7T94 - chains C and E of the 5 polymer chains in the assembly; structure by electron microscopy, 3.16 A resolution.

# Chain C
Name: Guanine nucleotide-binding protein G(I)/G(S)/G(T) subunit beta-1
Organism: Homo sapiens
UniProtKB: P62873 (GBB1_HUMAN); residue numbers follow UniProt; this construct covers 2-340
Sequence (345 residues; row label = number of the first residue in the row; numbers below 1 keep their minus sign (Gly-4 is residue -4)):
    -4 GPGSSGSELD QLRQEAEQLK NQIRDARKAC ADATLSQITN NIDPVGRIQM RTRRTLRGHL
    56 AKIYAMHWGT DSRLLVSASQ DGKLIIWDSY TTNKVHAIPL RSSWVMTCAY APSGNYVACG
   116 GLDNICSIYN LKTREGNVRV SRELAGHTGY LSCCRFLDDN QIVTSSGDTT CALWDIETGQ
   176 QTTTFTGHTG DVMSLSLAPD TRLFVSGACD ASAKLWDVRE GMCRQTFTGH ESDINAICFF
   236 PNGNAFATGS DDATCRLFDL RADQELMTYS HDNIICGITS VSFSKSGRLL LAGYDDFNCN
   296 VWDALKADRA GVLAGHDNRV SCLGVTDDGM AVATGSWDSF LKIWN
Disordered / not traced: -4 to 2
Differences from the reference sequence: expression tag (-4 to 1)
UniProt features mapped onto this chain:
  - modified residue: Ser2 (N-acetylserine), His266 (Phosphohistidine)
  - natural variant: Leu30 (L30F: In MRD42; uncertain significance), Arg52 (R52G: In MRD42), Gly64 (G64V: In MRD42), Asp76 (D76E: In MRD42; D76G: In MRD42), Gly77 (G77S: In MRD42), Lys78 (K78R: In MRD42), Ile80 (I80N: In MRD42; I80T: In MRD42), His91 (H91R: In MRD42; uncertain significance), Ala92 (A92T: In MRD42), Pro94 (P94S: In MRD42), Leu95 (L95P: In MRD42), Arg96 (R96L: In MRD42), 5 further natural variant entries in UniProt

# Chain E
Name: Antibody fragment
Organism: Mus musculus
Notes: antibody fragment or engineered binder
Sequence (256 residues; each row starts with the number of its first residue):
     1 DVQLVESGGG LVQPGGSRKL SCSASGFAFS SFGMHWVRQA PEKGLEWVAY ISSGSGTIYY
    61 ADTVKGRFTI SRDDPKNTLF LQMTSLRSED TAMYYCVRSI YYYGSSPFDF WGQGTTLTVS
   121 SGGGGSGGGG SGGGGSDIVM TQATSSVPVT PGESVSISCR SSKSLLHSNG NTYLYWFLQR
   181 PGQSPQLLIY RMSNLASGVP DRFSGSGSGT AFTLTISRLE AEDVGVYYCM QHLEYPLTFG
   241 AGTKLELKGS LEVLFQ
Disordered / not traced: 123-134, 249-256
Disulfides: Cys22-Cys96, Cys159-Cys229

# Chain C / chain E interface
Contacting residue pairs - 8 pairs, chain C then chain E:
  Asp66(C) with Tyr103(E)
  Arg68(C) with Tyr103(E)
  Val90(C) with Tyr102(E), hydrophobic
  Arg129(C) with Arg98(E); Phe110(E)
  Glu130(C) with Gly26(E); Phe27(E); Ala28(E), hydrogen bond (backbone-backbone)
Interface residues without a listed pair, chain C (9 interface residues in all): Leu69, His91, Gly131, Asn132
Interface residues without a listed pair, chain E (10 interface residues in all): Val2, Phe32, Asp109

# Summary
9 residues of chain C face 10 of chain E across their interface; the contacts include 1 hydrogen bond. The
hydrogen-bonded pair Glu130(C)-Ala28(E) is a backbone contact.
Here chain C is Guanine nucleotide-binding protein G(I)/G(S)/G(T) subunit beta-1 (Homo sapiens) and chain E is
Antibody fragment (Mus musculus). Entry 7T94 (Cryo-EM structure of S1 state ACh-bound M2R-Go signaling complex
with a PAM) was determined by electron microscopy, deposited together with 7T8X, 7T90 and 7T96.
